Entry 9MU5 (electron microscopy, 6.30 A resolution (low resolution: residue-level contacts below are approximate; hydrogen-bond / salt-bridge calls are withheld)); this record covers chains a and N of the 8 polymer chains in the assembly.

Chain a:
Protein: Histone H3
Source organism: Drosophila melanogaster
UniProt: P02299 (H3_DROME); residue numbers follow UniProt; this construct covers 45-136
Sequence (92 residues; numbered 45 to 136; the number before each row is that of its first residue):
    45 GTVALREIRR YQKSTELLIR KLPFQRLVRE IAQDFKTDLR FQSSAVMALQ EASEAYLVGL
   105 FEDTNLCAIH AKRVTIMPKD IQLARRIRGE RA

Chain N:
Molecule: 133-nt DNA strand
Source organism: Drosophila melanogaster
Sequence (133 nucleotides; each row starts with the number of its first residue; numbers below 1 keep their minus sign (DC-48 is residue -48)):
   -48 CCTGGAGACT AGGGAGTAAT CCCCTTGGCG GTTAAAACGC GGGGGACAGC GCGTACGTGC
    12 GTTTAAGCGG TGCTAGAGCT GTCTACGACC AATTGAGCGG CCTCGGCACC GGGATTCTTA
    72 TATATATATA TAT

Interface between chain a and chain N:
Contacting residue pairs (17; chain a residue first):
  Thr46(a) with DT69(N); DT70(N)
  Arg64(a) with DA-14(N); DA-13(N)
  Arg73(a) with DT-23(N); DG-22(N)
  Arg84(a) with DT-23(N)
  Phe85(a) with DT-24(N); DT-23(N)
  Gln86(a) with DT-24(N)
  Arg117(a) with DA-3(N); DC-2(N)
  Val118(a) with DG-4(N); DA-3(N)
  Thr119(a) with DG-4(N); DA-3(N)
  Met121(a) with DC-2(N)
Interface residues without a listed pair, chain a (12 interface residues in all): Leu83, Lys116

Overview:
12 residues of chain a face 10 of chain N across their interface.
Chain a is Histone H3 and chain N is a 133-nt DNA strand, both from Drosophila melanogaster; the structure,
Structure of a native Drosophila melanogaster hexameric nucleosome, was determined by electron microscopy.
